3RZC - chains A and D of the 4 polymer chains in the assembly; structure by X-ray diffraction, 2.80 A resolution.

[Chain A]
Molecule: Antigen-presenting glycoprotein CD1d1
Organism: Mus musculus
Notes: fragment: 19-298
UniProtKB: P11609 (CD1D1_MOUSE); residues 1-279 here correspond to UniProt positions 19-297 (UniProt number = residue number + 18)
Sequence (285 residues; row label = number of the first residue in the row):
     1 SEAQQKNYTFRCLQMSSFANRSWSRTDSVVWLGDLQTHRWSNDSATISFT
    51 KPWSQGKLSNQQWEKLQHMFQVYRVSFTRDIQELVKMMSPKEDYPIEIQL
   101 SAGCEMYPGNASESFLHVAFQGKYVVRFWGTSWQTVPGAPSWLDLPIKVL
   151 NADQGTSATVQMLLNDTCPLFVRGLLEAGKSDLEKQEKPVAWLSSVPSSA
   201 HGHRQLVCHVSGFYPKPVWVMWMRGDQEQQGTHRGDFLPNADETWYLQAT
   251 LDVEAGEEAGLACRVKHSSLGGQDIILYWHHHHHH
Not modelled in the structure: 1-5, 198-203, 280-285
Cystine bridges: Cys104-Cys168, Cys208-Cys263
Covalently attached groups: N-acetylglucosamine (NAG) linked to Asn20, Asn42; glycan linked to Asn165
Sequence notes: conflict His201 (Asp219 in P11609); expression tag (280-285)
Small-molecule neighbours: Isoglobotrihexosylceramide (LGN; N-[(2S,3R,4E)-1-{[alpha-D-galactopyranosyl-(1->3)-beta-D-galactopyranosyl-(1->4)-beta-D-glucopyranosyl]oxy}-3-hydroxyoctadec-4-en-2-yl]hexacosanamide): Phe10, Cys12, Gln14, Ser28, Val30, His38, Trp40, Ile47, Trp63, Leu66, Met69, Phe70, Tyr73, Ser76, Phe77, Asp80, Ile81, Leu84, Val85, Ile98, Leu100, Ala102, Leu116, Val118, Phe120, Val126, Trp133, Trp142, Leu143, Pro146, Leu150, Asp153, Gly155, Thr156, Ala158, Thr159, Val160, Met162, Leu163, Leu164, Cys168, Phe171
UniProt features mapped onto this chain:
  - binding site (a D-galactosylceramide): Asp80, Asp153 to Thr156
  - glycosylation (N-linked (GlcNAc...) asparagine): Asn7, Asn20, Asn42, Asn110, Asn165
What the authors report for this chain:
  - binding site for Isoglobotrihexosylceramide: Asp80, Asp153, Thr156, Ala158, Thr159, Met162
  - conformationally variable residues (side-chain flip): Leu84, Val149, Leu150
  - mutagenesis - G155W: abolished signaling in response to iGb3
  - mutagenesis - G155W: unchanged signaling in response to alphaGalCer

[Chain D]
Molecule: Vbeta8.2
Organism: Mus musculus, Homo sapiens
Sequence (241 residues; numbered 0 to 240; the number before each row is that of its first residue; numbering starts at 0):
     0 MEAAVTQSPRNKVAVTGGKVTLSCNQTNNHNNMYWYRQDTGHGLRLIHYS
    50 YGAGSTEKGDIPDGYKASRPSQENFSLILELATPSQTSVYFCASGDEGYT
   100 QYFGPGTRLLVLEDLRNVTPPKVSLFEPSKAEISHTQKATLVCLATGFYP
   150 DHVELSWWVNGKEVHSGVCTDPQPLKEQPALNDSRYSLSSRLRVSATFWQ
   200 NPRNHFRCQVQFYGLSENDEWTQDRAKPVTQIVSAEAWGRA
Not modelled in the structure: 0-1
Cystine bridges: Cys23-Cys91, Cys142-Cys207

[Interface between chain A and chain D]
Pairs across the interface - 8 pairs, chain A then chain D:
  Glu83(A) - Tyr48(D)  hydrogen bond
  Glu83(A) - Tyr50(D)  hydrogen bond
  Lys86(A) - Tyr48(D)  hydrogen bond
  Lys86(A) - Tyr50(D)
  Lys86(A) - Glu56(D)
  Met87(A) - Tyr50(D)  hydrophobic
  Lys148(A) - Glu96(D)
  Ala152(A) - Glu96(D)
Other interface residues (no listed pair), chain A (8 interface residues in all): Ser89, Leu145, Val149
Other interface residues (no listed pair), chain D (7 interface residues in all): Asn30, Ser54, Gly97

[Overview]
8 residues of chain A face 7 of chain D across their interface; the contacts include 3 hydrogen bonds. Polar
contacts include Glu83(A)-Tyr48(D), Glu83(A)-Tyr50(D) and Lys86(A)-Tyr48(D). Bound to chain A:
Isoglobotrihexosylceramide. The paper reports a binding site for Isoglobotrihexosylceramide at Asp80(A),
Asp153(A) and Thr156(A) among others; G155W of chain A abolishes signaling in response to iGb3.
Chain A is Antigen-presenting glycoprotein CD1d1 (Mus musculus) and chain D is Vbeta8.2 (Mus musculus, Homo
sapiens); the structure, Structure of the self-antigen iGb3 bound to mouse CD1d and in complex with the iNKT
TCR, was determined by X-ray diffraction.
